PDB entry 8BHY | electron microscopy, 5.33 A resolution (low resolution: residue-level contacts below are approximate; hydrogen-bond / salt-bridge calls are withheld) | chains L and i of the 20 polymer chains in the assembly

# Chain L
Molecule: X-ray repair cross-complementing protein 5
Organism: Homo sapiens
Notes: EC 3.6.4.-
UniProtKB: P13010 (XRCC5_HUMAN); numbering as in UniProt (aligned over 1-732)
Amino-acid sequence (732 residues; each row starts with the number of its first residue):
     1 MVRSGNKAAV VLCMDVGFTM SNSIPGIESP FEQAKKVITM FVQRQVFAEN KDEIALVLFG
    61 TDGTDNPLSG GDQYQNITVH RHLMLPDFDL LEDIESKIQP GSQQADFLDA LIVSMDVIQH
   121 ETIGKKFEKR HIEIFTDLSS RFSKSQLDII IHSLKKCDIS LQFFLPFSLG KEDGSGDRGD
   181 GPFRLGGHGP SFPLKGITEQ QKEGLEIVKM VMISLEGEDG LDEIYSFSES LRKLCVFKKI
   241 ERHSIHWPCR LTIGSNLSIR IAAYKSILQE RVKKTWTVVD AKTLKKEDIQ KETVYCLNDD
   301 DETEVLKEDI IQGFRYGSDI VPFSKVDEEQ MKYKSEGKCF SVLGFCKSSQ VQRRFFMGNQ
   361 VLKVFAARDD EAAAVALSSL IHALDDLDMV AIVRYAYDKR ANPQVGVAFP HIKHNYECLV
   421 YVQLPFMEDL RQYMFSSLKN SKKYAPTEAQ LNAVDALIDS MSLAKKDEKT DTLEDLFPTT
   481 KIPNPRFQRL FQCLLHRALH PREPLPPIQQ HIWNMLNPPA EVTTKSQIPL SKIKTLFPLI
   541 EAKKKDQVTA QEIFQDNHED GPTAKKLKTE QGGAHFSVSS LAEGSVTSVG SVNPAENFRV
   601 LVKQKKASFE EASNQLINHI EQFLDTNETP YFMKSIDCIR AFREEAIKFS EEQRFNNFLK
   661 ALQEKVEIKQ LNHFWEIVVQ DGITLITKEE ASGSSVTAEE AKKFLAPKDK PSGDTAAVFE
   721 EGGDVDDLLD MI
Unresolved in the structure: 1-5, 171-180, 545-592, 705-721
Swiss-Prot annotation at these positions:
  - region: Leu138 to Leu165 (Leucine-zipper)
  - motif: Glu720 to Leu728 (EEXXXDL motif)
  - modified residue: Lys144 (N6-acetyllysine), Ser255 (Phosphoserine), Ser258 (Phosphoserine), Lys265 (N6-acetyllysine), Ser318 (Phosphoserine), Lys332 (N6-acetyllysine), Thr535 (Phosphothreonine), Ser577 (Phosphoserine), Ser579 (Phosphoserine), Ser580 (Phosphoserine), Lys660 (N6-acetyllysine), Lys665 (N6-acetyllysine), Thr715 (Phosphothreonine)
  - cross-link (Glycyl lysine isopeptide (Lys-Gly)): Lys195 (interchain with G-Cter in SUMO2), Lys532 (interchain with G-Cter in SUMO2), Lys534 (interchain with G-Cter in SUMO2), Lys566 (interchain with G-Cter in SUMO2), Lys568 (interchain with G-Cter in SUMO2), Lys669 (interchain with G-Cter in SUMO2), Lys688 (interchain with G-Cter in SUMO2)
  - mutagenesis: Glu720 to Glu721 (Abolishes interaction with PRKDC and its recruitment to sites of DNA damage), Asp726 to Asp727 (Abolishes interaction with PRKDC and its recruitment to sites of DNA damage)

# Chain i
Molecule: 26-nt DNA strand
Sequence (26 nucleotides; numbered 19 to 44; the number before each row is that of its first residue):
    19 CTAATAAACT AAAAACTATT ATTATG

# Interface between chain L and chain i
Pairs across the interface (12; chain L residue first):
  Ile245(L) - DT23(i)
  Lys265(L) - DA24(i)
  Tyr397(L) - DT23(i)
  Tyr397(L) - DA24(i)
  Tyr397(L) - DA25(i)
  Arg400(L) - DT23(i)
  Arg400(L) - DA24(i)
  Arg400(L) - DA25(i)
  Arg400(L) - DA26(i)
  Ala401(L) - DA25(i)
  Ala401(L) - DA26(i)
  Asn402(L) - DA26(i)
Interface residues without a listed pair, chain L (8 interface residues in all): Arg271, Asp398

# Summary
8 residues of chain L and 4 residues of chain i are in contact. From UniProt: 4 mutagenesis sites on chain L.
Here chain L is X-ray repair cross-complementing protein 5 (Homo sapiens) and chain i is a 26-nt DNA strand.
Entry 8BHY (DNA-PK Ku80 mediated dimer bound to PAXX and XLF) was determined by electron microscopy together
with 8ASC, 7ZYG, 8BH3, 8BHV and 7ZWA from the same study.
